PDB entry 3T3M | X-ray diffraction, 2.60 A resolution | chains A and H of the 4 polymer chains in the assembly

# Chain A
Molecule: Integrin alpha-IIb
Organism: Homo sapiens
UniProt: P08514 (ITA2B_HUMAN); residues 1-457 here correspond to UniProt positions 32-488 (UniProt number = residue number + 31)
Sequence (457 residues; numbered 1 to 457; the number before each row is that of its first residue):
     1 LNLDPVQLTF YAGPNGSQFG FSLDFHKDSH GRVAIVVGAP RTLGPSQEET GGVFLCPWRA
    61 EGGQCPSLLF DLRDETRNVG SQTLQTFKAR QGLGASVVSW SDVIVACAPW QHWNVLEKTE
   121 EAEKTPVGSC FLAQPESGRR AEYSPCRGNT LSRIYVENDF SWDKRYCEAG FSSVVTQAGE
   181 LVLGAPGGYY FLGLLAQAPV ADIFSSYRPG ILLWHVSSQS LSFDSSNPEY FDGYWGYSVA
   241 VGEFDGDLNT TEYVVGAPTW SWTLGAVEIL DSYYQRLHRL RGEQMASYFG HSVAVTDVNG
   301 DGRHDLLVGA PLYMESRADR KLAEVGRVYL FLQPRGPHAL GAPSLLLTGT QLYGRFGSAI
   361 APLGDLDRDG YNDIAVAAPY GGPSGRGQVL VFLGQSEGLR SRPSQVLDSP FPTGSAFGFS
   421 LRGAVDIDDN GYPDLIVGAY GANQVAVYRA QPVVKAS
Not modelled in the structure: 455-457
Disulfides: C56-C65, C107-C130, C146-C167
Bound ions: Ca2+ site 1: E243, D245, D247, T250, E252; Ca2+ site 2: D297, N299, D301, R303, D305; Ca2+ site 3: D365, D367, D369, Y371, D373; Ca2+ site 4: D426, D428, N430, Y432, D434
Small-molecule neighbours: RC2 (N-{3-[5-oxo-7-(piperazin-1-yl)-5H-[1,3,4]thiadiazolo[3,2-a]pyrimidin-2-yl]phenyl}glycinamide): D159, F160, S161, Y189, Y190, L192, D224, S225, F231
Swiss-Prot annotation at these positions:
  - binding site (Ca(2+)): E243, D245, D247, T250, E252, D297, N299, D301, R303, D305, D365, D367, D369, Y371, D373, D426, D428, N430, Y432, D434
  - glycosylation (N-linked (GlcNAc...) asparagine): N15, N249
Reported in the primary citation:
  - binding site for RC2: F160, Y190, L192, D224, F231, D232

# Chain H
Molecule: Monoclonal antibody 10E5 heavy chain
Organism: Mus musculus
Notes: antibody fragment or engineered binder
Sequence (221 residues; row label = number of the first residue in the row):
     1 EVQLQQSGAE LVKPGASVKL SCTASGFNIK DTYVHWVKQR PEQGLEWIGR IDPANGYTKY
    61 DPKFQGKATI TADTSSNTAY LQLSSLTSED TAVYYCVRPL YDYYAMDYWG QGTSVTVSSA
   121 KTTAPSVYPL APVCGDTTGS SVTLGCLVKG YFPEPVTLTW NSGSLSSGVH TFPAVLQSDL
   181 YTLSSSVTVT SSTWPSQSIT CNVAHPASST KVDKKIEPRG P
Not modelled in the structure: 135-137, 220-221
Disulfides: C22-C96, C146-C201

# How chain A and chain H interact
Residue-residue contacts (22; chain A residue first):
  R77(A) with D102(H), salt bridge; Y104(H)
  V79(A) with Y104(H), hydrophobic
  G80(A) with Y104(H)
  Q82(A) with Y104(H), hydrogen bond
  L84(A) with Y104(H)
  N149(A) with Y33(H), hydrogen bond; Y104(H)
  I154(A) with Y57(H)
  N158(A) with Y57(H), hydrogen bond
  S205(A) with Y101(H)
  S206(A) with Y101(H)
  I211(A) with D102(H)
  L213(A) with D102(H); Y103(H), hydrogen bond (backbone-backbone); Y104(H)
  W214(A) with Y101(H); Y103(H)
  H215(A) with D31(H); T32(H); Y101(H), hydrogen bond (backbone-backbone); Y103(H)
Interface residues without a listed pair, chain A (16 interface residues in all): E117, E157
Interface residues without a listed pair, chain H (11 interface residues in all): K59, P99, L100

# Overview
16 residues of chain A and 11 residues of chain H are in contact, with 5 hydrogen bonds and 1 salt bridge.
Polar pairs include R77(A)-D102(H), Q82(A)-Y104(H) and N149(A)-Y33(H). Chain A binds compound RC2. From the
paper: a binding site for RC2 at F160(A), Y190(A) and L192(A) among others.
Chain A is Integrin alpha-IIb (Homo sapiens) and chain H is Monoclonal antibody 10E5 heavy chain (Mus
musculus); the structure, A Novel High Affinity Integrin alphaIIbbeta3 Receptor Antagonist That Unexpectedly
Displaces Mg2+ from the beta3 MIDAS, was determined by X-ray diffraction, deposited together with 3T3P.
